4HOO - chain A; structure by X-ray diffraction, 2.50 A resolution.

[Chain A]
Name: Lysine-specific demethylase 4D
Source organism: Homo sapiens
Notes: EC 1.14.11.-
Reference sequence: Q6B0I6 (KDM4D_HUMAN); residues 12-341 here = UniProt positions 12-341
Sequence (330 residues; row label = number of the first residue in the row):
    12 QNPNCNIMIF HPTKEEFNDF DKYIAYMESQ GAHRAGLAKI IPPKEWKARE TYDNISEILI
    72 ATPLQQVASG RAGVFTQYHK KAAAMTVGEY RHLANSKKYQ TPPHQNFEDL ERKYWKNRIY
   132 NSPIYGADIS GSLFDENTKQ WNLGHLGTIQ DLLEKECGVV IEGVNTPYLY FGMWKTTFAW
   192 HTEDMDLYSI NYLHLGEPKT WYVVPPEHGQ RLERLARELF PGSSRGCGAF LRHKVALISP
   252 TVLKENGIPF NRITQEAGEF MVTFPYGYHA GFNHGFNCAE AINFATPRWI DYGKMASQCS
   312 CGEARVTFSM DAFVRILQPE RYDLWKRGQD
Disordered / not traced: 235-237
Sequence notes: engineered mutation Ala-93 (Lys in Q6B0I6), Ala-94 (Lys in Q6B0I6)
UniProt features mapped onto this chain:
  - binding site (2-oxoglutarate): Tyr-136, Asn-202, Lys-210, Lys-245
  - binding site (Fe cation): His-192, Glu-194, His-280
  - binding site (Zn(2+)): Cys-238, His-244, Cys-310, Cys-312
  - modified residue (PolyADP-ribosyl glutamic acid): Glu-26, Glu-27
Bound ions: Ni2+: His-192, Glu-194, His-280; Zn2+: His-244, Cys-310, Cys-312

[Summary]
The Ni2+ site is built by His-192, Glu-194 and His-280. His-244, Cys-310 and Cys-312 coordinate Zn2+. UniProt
lists 4 residues binding 2-oxoglutarate, 3 Fe cation-binding residues and 4 Zn2+-binding residues.
Chain A is Lysine-specific demethylase 4D (Homo sapiens); the structure, Crystal structure of human
JMJD2D/KDM4D apoenzyme, was determined by X-ray diffraction, deposited together with 4HON.
